Entry 8E5O (electron microscopy, 4.40 A resolution (low resolution: residue-level contacts below are approximate; hydrogen-bond / salt-bridge calls are withheld)); this record covers chains 7 and B of the 9 polymer chains in the assembly.

# Chain 7
Molecule: RNA with 24 nt long spacer
Sequence (41 nucleotides; numbered 1 to 41; the number before each row is that of its first residue):
     1 AUGUUUUUUUUUUUUUUUUUUUUUUUUGAUUUGGUGAGAGG
Unresolved in the structure: 1-24
Ion coordination: Mg2+: G41 (shared with Asp460(B), Asp462(B), Asp464(B) of chain B)

# Chain B
Name: DNA-directed RNA polymerase subunit beta'
From: Escherichia coli
Notes: EC 2.7.7.6
UniProt: P0A8T7 (RPOC_ECOLI); numbering as in UniProt (aligned over 1-1407)
Chain sequence (1407 residues; row label = number of the first residue in the row):
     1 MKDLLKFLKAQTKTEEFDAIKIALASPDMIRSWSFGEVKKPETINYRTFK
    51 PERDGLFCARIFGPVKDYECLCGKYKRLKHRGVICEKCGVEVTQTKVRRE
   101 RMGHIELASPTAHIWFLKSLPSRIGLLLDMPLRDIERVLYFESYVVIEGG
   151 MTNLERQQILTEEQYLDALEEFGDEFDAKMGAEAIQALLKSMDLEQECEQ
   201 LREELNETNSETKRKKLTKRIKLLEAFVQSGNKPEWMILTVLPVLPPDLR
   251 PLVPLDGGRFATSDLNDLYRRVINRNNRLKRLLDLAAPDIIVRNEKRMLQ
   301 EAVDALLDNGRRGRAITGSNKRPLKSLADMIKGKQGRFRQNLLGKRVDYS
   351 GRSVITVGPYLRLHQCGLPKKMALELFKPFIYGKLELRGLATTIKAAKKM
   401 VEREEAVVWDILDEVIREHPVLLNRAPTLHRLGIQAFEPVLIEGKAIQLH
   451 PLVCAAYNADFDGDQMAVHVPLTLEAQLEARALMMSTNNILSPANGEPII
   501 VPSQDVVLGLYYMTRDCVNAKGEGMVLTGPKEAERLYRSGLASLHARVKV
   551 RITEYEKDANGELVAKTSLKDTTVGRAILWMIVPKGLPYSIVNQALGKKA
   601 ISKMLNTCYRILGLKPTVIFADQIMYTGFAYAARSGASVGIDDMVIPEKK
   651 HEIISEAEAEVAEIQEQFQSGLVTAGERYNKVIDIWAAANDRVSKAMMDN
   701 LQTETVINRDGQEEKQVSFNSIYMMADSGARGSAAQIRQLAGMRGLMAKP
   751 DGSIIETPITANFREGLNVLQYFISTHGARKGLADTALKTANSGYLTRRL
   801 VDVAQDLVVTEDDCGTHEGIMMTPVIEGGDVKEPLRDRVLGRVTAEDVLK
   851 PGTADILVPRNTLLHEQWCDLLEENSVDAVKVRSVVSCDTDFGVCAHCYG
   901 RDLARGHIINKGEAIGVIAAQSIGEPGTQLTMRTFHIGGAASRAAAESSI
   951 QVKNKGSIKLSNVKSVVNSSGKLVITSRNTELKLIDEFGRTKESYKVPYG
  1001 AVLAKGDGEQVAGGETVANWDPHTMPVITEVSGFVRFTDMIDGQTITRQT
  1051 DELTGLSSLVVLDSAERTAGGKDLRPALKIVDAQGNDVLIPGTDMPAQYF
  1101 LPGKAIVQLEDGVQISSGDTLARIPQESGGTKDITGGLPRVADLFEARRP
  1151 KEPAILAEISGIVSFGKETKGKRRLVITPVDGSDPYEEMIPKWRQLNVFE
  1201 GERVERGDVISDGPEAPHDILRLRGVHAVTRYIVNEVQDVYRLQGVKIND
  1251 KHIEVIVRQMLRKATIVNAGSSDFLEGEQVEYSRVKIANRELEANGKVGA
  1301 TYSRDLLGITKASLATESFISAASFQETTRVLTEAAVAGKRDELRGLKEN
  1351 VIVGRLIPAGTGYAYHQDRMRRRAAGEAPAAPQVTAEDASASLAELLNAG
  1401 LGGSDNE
Unresolved in the structure: 1-15, 934-947, 1127-1135, 1374-1407
Cystine bridges: Cys72-Cys88
Ion coordination: Zn2+ site 1: Cys70, Cys85; Mg2+: Asp460, Asp462, Asp464 (shared with G41(7) of chain 7); Zn2+ site 2: Cys814, Cys888, Cys895, Cys898
Swiss-Prot annotation at these positions:
  - binding site (Zn(2+)): Cys70, Cys72, Cys85, Cys88, Cys814, Cys888, Cys895, Cys898
  - binding site (Mg(2+)): Asp460, Asp462, Asp464
  - modified residue: Lys983 (N6-acetyllysine)

# Chain 7 / chain B interface
Residue-residue contacts (14):
  U25(7) with Lys79(B)
  U32(7) with Asp256(B)
  G33(7) with Leu255(B); Ala261(B)
  G34(7) with Lys325(B)
  U35(7) with Arg322(B); Lys325(B); Gln335(B)
  G40(7) with Gly463(B)
  G41(7) with Arg425(B); Pro427(B); Asp460(B); Asp462(B); Asp464(B)
Interface residues without a listed pair, chain B (14 interface residues in all): Val253

# Overview
Chain 7 and chain B form an interface of 7 and 14 residues respectively. G41(7), Asp460(B), Asp462(B) and
Asp464(B) coordinate Mg2+. The Zn2+ site 1 is built by Cys70(B) and Cys85(B). From UniProt: 8 Zn2+-binding
residues and 3 Mg2+-binding residues on chain B.
Chain 7 is RNA with 24 nt long spacer and chain B is DNA-directed RNA polymerase subunit beta' (Escherichia
coli); the structure, Escherichia coli Rho-dependent transcription pre-termination complex containing 24 nt
long RNA spacer, Mg-ADP-BeF3, and NusG; TEC ..., was determined by electron microscopy together with 8E3F,
8E3H, 8E5K, 8E5L, 8E5P, 8E6W and 3 further entries from the same study.
